Entry 4RE9 (X-ray diffraction, 2.91 A resolution); this record covers chain A.

Chain A:
Molecule: Insulin-degrading enzyme
Source organism: Homo sapiens
Notes: EC 3.4.24.56
UniProtKB: P14735 (IDE_HUMAN); residue numbers follow UniProt; this construct covers 42-1019
Amino-acid sequence (990 residues; each row starts with the number of its first residue):
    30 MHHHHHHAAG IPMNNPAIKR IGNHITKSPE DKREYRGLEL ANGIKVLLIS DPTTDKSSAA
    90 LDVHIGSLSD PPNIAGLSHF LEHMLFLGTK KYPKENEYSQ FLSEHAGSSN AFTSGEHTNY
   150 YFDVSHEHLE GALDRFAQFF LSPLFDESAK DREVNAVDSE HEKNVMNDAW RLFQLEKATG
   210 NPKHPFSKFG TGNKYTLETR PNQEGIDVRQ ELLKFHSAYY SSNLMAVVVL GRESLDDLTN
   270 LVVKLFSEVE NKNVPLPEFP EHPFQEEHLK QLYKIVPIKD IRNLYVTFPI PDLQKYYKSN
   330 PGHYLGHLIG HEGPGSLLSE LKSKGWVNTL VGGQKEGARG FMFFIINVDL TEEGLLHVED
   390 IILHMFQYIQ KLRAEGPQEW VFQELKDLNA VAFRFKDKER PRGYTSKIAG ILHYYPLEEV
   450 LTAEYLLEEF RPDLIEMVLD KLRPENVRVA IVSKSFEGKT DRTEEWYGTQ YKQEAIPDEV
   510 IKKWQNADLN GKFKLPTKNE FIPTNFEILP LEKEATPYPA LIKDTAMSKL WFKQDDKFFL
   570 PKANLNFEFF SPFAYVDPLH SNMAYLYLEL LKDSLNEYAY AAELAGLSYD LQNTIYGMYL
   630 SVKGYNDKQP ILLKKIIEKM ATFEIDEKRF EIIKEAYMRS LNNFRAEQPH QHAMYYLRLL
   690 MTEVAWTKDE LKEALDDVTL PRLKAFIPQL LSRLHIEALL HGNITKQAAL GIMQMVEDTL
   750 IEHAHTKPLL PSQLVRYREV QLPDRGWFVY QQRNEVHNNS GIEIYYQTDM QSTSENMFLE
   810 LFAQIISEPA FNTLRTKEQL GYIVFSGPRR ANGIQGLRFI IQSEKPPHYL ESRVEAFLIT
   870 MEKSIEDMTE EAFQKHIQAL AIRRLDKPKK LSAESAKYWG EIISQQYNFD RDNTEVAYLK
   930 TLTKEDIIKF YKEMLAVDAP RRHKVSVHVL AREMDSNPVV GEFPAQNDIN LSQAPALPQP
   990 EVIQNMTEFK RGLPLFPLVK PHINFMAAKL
Disordered / not traced: 30-42, 967-979, 1012-1019
Construct notes: expression tag (30-41); engineered mutation L110 (Cys in P14735), S171 (Cys in P14735), A178 (Cys in P14735), V257 (Cys in P14735), L414 (Cys in P14735), N573 (Cys in P14735), S590 (Cys in P14735), S789 (Cys in P14735), A812 (Cys in P14735), A819 (Cys in P14735), S904 (Cys in P14735), N966 (Cys in P14735), A974 (Cys in P14735)
Metal / ion sites: Zn2+: H108, H112, E189 (together with 71290)
Small-molecule neighbours: 71290 (3M9; 4-fluoro-N-({1-[(2R)-4-(hydroxyamino)-1-(naphthalen-2-yl)-4-oxobutan-2-yl]-1H-1,2,3-triazol-5-yl}methyl)benzamide): H108, E111, H112, F115, S128, S138, N139, A140, E189, S816, F820, R824, Y831, I832, V833
Swiss-Prot annotation at these positions:
  - motif: E853 to Y858 (SlyX motif)
  - active site: E111 (Proton acceptor)
  - binding site (Zn(2+)): H108, H112, E189
  - binding site (substrate): H336 to G342, L359 to Q363
  - binding site (ATP): R429, D895 to S901
  - modified residue (N6-succinyllysine): K192, K697
  - mutagenesis: E111 (E111Q: Loss of catalytic activity), S132 (S132C: Increases catalytic rate towards INS and amyloid; when associated with C-817), N184 (N184C: Increases catalytic rate towards INS and amyloid; when associated with C-828), P286 (P286G: Reduced enzyme activity), G366 to G369 (Reduced enzyme activity), D426 (D426C: Increases catalytic rate towards INS and amyloid; when associated with C-899), Y496 (Y496A: Strongly reduced enzyme activity), F530 (F530A: Strongly increased enzyme activity), R767 (R767A: Decreases dimerization. No effect on degradation of ANP. Retains the ability to degrade an aberrant form of ANP, when in the presence of both ANP and the aberrant ANP), E817 (E817C: Increases catalytic rate towards INS and amyloid; when associated with C-132), Q828 (Q828C: Increases catalytic rate towards INS and amyloid; when associated with C-184), Y831 (Y831F: No effect on catalytic activity), 1 further mutagenesis entry in UniProt

Overview:
Chain A binds 71290. H108, H112 and E189 coordinate Zn2+. Curated annotation (UniProt) lists active-site
residue E111, 3 Zn2+-binding residues, 12 substrate-binding residues and 8 ATP-binding residues.
Chain A is Insulin-degrading enzyme (Homo sapiens); the structure, Crystal structure of human insulin
degrading enzyme (IDE) in complex with compound 71290, was determined by X-ray diffraction (same publication
as 4NXO and 4IFH).
